Entry 7UT7 (electron microscopy, 1.91 A resolution); this record covers chains B and C of the 4 polymer chains in the assembly.

== Chain B ==
Protein: Nitrogenase molybdenum-iron protein beta chain
From: Azotobacter vinelandii DJ
Notes: EC 1.18.6.1
UniProtKB: C1DGZ8 (C1DGZ8_AZOVD); numbering as in UniProt (aligned over 1-523)
Amino-acid sequence (523 residues; row label = number of the first residue in the row):
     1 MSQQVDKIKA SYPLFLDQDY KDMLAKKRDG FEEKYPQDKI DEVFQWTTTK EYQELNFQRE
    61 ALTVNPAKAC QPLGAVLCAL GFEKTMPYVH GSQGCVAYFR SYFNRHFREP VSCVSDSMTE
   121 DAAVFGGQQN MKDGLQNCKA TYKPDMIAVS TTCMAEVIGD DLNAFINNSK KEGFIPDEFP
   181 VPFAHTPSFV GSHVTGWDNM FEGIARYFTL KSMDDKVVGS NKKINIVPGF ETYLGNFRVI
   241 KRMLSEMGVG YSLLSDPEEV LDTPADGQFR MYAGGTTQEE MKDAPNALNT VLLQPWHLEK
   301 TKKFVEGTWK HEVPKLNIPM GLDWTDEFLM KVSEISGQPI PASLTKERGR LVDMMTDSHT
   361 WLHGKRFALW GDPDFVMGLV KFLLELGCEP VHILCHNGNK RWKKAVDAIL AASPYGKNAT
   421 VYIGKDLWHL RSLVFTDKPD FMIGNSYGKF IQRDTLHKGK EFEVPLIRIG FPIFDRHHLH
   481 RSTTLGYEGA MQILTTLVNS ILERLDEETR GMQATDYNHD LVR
Disordered / not traced: 1
Metal / ion sites: fe(8)-S(7) cluster Fe: Cys70, Cys95, Cys153, Ser188 (shared with 3 residues of chain A); Fe ion site 1: Arg108, Glu109 (shared with 2 residues of chain D); Fe ion site 2: Asp353, Asp357 (shared with 2 residues of chain D)
Ligand contacts: fe(8)-S(7) cluster (CLF): Cys70, Pro72, Ser92, Gly94, Cys95, Tyr98, Phe99, Thr152, Cys153, Ser188

== Chain C ==
Protein: Nitrogenase molybdenum-iron protein alpha chain
From: Azotobacter vinelandii DJ
Notes: EC 1.18.6.1
UniProtKB: P07328 (NIFD_AZOVI); residues 1-492 here = UniProt positions 1-492
Amino-acid sequence (492 residues; row label = number of the first residue in the row):
     1 MTGMSREEVE SLIQEVLEVY PEKARKDRNK HLAVNDPAVT QSKKCIISNK KSQPGLMTIR
    61 GCAYAGSKGV VWGPIKDMIH ISHGPVGCGQ YSRAGRRNYY IGTTGVNAFV TMNFTSDFQE
   121 KDIVFGGDKK LAKLIDEVET LFPLNKGISV QSECPIGLIG DDIESVSKVK GAELSKTIVP
   181 VRCEGFRGVS QSLGHHIAND AVRDWVLGKR DEDTTFASTP YDVAIIGDYN IGGDAWSSRI
   241 LLEEMGLRCV AQWSGDGSIS EIELTPKVKL NLVHCYRSMN YISRHMEEKY GIPWMEYNFF
   301 GPTKTIESLR AIAAKFDESI QKKCEEVIAK YKPEWEAVVA KYRPRLEGKR VMLYIGGLRP
   361 RHVIGAYEDL GMEVVGTGYE FAHNDDYDRT MKEMGDSTLL YDDVTGYEFE EFVKRIKPDL
   421 IGSGIKEKFI FQKMGIPFRE MHSWDYSGPY HGFDGFAIFA RDMDMTLNNP CWKKLQAPWE
   481 ASEGAEKVAA SA
Disordered / not traced: 1-3, 481-492
Metal / ion sites: fe(8)-S(7) cluster Fe: Cys62, Cys88, Cys154 (shared with 4 residues of chain D); Fe ion near Cys275 (its only coordinating residue here)
Ligand contacts:
  - fe(8)-S(7) cluster (CLF): Cys62, Tyr64, Pro85, Val86, Gly87, Cys88, Tyr91, Glu153, Cys154, Gly185
  - 3-hydroxy-3-carboxy-adipic acid (HCA): Ala65, Gly95, Arg96, Gln191, Gly424, Ile425, Lys426, His442
  - ICS (iron-sulfur-molybdenum cluster with interstitial carbon): Val70, Arg96, Gln191, His195, Tyr229, Ile231, Cys275, Arg277, Ser278, Ile355, Gly356, Gly357, Leu358, Arg359, Pro360, Phe381, Met441, His442
UniProt features mapped onto this chain:
  - binding site ([8Fe-7S] cluster): Cys62, Cys88, Cys154
  - binding site ([7Fe-Mo-9S-C-homocitryl] cluster): Cys275, His442
  - mutagenesis: His195 (H195Q: No nitrogenase activity)

== Interface between chain B and chain C ==
Contacting residue pairs (47):
  Leu322(B) with Lys474(C)
  Asp323(B) with Lys474(C), salt bridge
  Asp326(B) with Pro478(C); Trp479(C)
  Met330(B) with Pro478(C); Trp479(C), hydrophobic
  Ile340(B) with Trp479(C), hydrophobic
  Thr345(B) with Trp479(C), hydrogen bond; Glu480(C)
  Arg348(B) with Lys474(C), hydrogen bond (side chain-backbone); Gln476(C); Ala477(C); Pro478(C); Trp479(C)
  Val352(B) with Lys474(C)
  Asp353(B) with Lys433(C), salt bridge
  Thr356(B) with Gln432(C), hydrogen bond (backbone-side chain); Cys471(C); Trp472(C)
  Asp357(B) with Phe429(C); Gln432(C), hydrogen bond
  His359(B) with Met465(C); Thr466(C), hydrogen bond; Asn469(C)
  Thr360(B) with Arg439(C); Met465(C); Thr466(C)
  Trp361(B) with Tyr446(C)
  His363(B) with Met465(C)
  Glu385(B) with Pro470(C)
  Tyr415(B) with Pro470(C)
  Tyr487(B) with Trp479(C)
  Met512(B) with Thr103(C); Thr104(C)
  Gln513(B) with Ile101(C); Gly102(C); Thr103(C), hydrogen bond; Asn107(C)
  Tyr517(B) with Tyr99(C); Tyr100(C)
  Asn518(B) with Tyr99(C), hydrogen bond
  Asp520(B) with Arg97(C), salt bridge; Tyr99(C), hydrogen bond
  Leu521(B) with Arg93(C); Ala94(C), hydrophobic
  Val522(B) with Tyr446(C)
  Arg523(B) with Tyr446(C)
Interface residues without a listed pair, chain B (31 interface residues in all): Leu329, Met355, Leu384, Gly387, Asp516
Interface residues without a listed pair, chain C (31 interface residues in all): Trp236, Lys428, Asn468, Leu475

== Overview ==
The chain B/chain C interface involves 31 residues from each chain; the contacts include 8 hydrogen bonds and
3 salt bridges. Polar contacts include Asp323(B)-Lys474(C), Asp353(B)-Lys433(C) and Asp520(B)-Arg97(C). Bound
to chain B: fe(8)-S(7) cluster. Ligands of chain C: 3-hydroxy-3-carboxy-adipic acid, compound ICS and
fe(8)-S(7) cluster.
Here chain B is Nitrogenase molybdenum-iron protein beta chain and chain C is Nitrogenase molybdenum-iron
protein alpha chain, both from Azotobacter vinelandii DJ. Entry 7UT7 (C2 symmetric cryoEM structure of
Azotobacter vinelandii MoFeP under non-turnover conditions) was determined by electron microscopy, deposited
together with 7UT6, 7UT8, 7UT9, 7UTA and 8DPN.
